Entry 4LF7 (X-ray diffraction, 3.15 A resolution); this record covers chains A and T of the 21 polymer chains in the assembly.

# Chain A
Molecule: 16S rRNA
From: Thermus thermophilus
Sequence (1522 nucleotides; each row starts with the number of its first residue; note: 42 numbers in that range are skipped by the numbering (no residue carries them; nothing is unmodelled there); a row labelled like 190A-190L holds insertion residues (190A, then the next letters in order); numbering starts at 0):
     0 UUUGUUGGAGAGUUUGAUCCUGGCUCAGGGUGAACGCUGGCGGCGUGCCU
    50 AAGACAUGCAAGUCGUGCGGG
    73 CCGCGGGGUUUU
    88 ACUCCG
    95 UGGUC
   101 AGCGGCGGACGGGUGAGUAACGCGUGGGU
  129A G
   130 ACCUACCCGGAAGAGGGGGACAACCCGGGGAAACUCGGGCUAAUCCCCCA
   180 UGUGGACCCGC
190A-190L CCCUUGGGGUGU
   191 GUCCAAAGGGCUUU
   216 GCCCGCUUCCGGAUGGGCCCGCGUCCCAUCAGCUAGUUGGUGGGGUAAUG
   266 GCCCACCAAGGCGACGACGGGUAGCCGGUCUGAGAGGAUGGCCGGCCACA
   316 GGGGCACUGAGACACGGGCCCCACUCCUACGGGAGGCAGCAGUUAGGAAU
   366 CUUCCGCAAUGGGCGCAAGCCUGACGGAGCGACGCCGCUUGGAGGAAGAA
   416 GCCCUUCGGGGUGUAAACUCCUGAA
   442 CCCGGGACGAAACCCCCGACGA
   474 GGGGACUGACGGUACCGGG
   494 GUAAUAGCGCCGGCCAACUCCGUGCCAGCAGCCGCGGUAAUACGGAGGGC
   544 GCGAGCGUUACCCGGAUUCACUGGGCGUAAAGGGCGUGUAGGCGGCCUGG
   594 GGCGUCCCAUGUGAAAGACCACGGCUCAACCGUGGGGGAGCGUGGGAUAC
   644 GCUCAGGCUAGACGGUGGGAGAGGGUGGUGGAAUUCCCGGAGUAGCGGUG
   694 AAAUGCGCAGAUACCGGGAGGAACGCCGAUGGCGAAGGCAGCCACCUGGU
   744 CCACCCGUGACGCUGAGGCGCGAAAGCGUGGGGAGCAAACCGGAUUAGAU
   794 ACCCGGGUAGUCCACGCCCUAAACGAUGCGCGCUAGGUCUCUGGGUCU
   848 CCUGGGGGCCGAAGCUAACGCGUUAAGCGCGCCGCCUGGGGAGUACGGCC
   898 GCAAGGCUGAAACUCAAAGGAAUUGACGGGGGCCCGCACAAGCGGUGGAG
   948 CAUGUGGUUUAAUUCGAAGXAACGCGAAGAACCUUACCAGGCCUUGACAU
   998 GCUAGG
 1003A G
  1004 AACCCGGGUGAAAGCCUGGGGUGCCCC
1030A-1030D GCGA
  1031 GGGGAGCCCUAGCACAGGUGCUGCAUGGCCGUCGUCAGCUCGUGCCGUGA
  1081 GGUGUUGGGUUAAGUCCCGCAACGAGCGCAACCCCCGCCGUUAGUUGCCA
  1131 GCGGUUCGGCCGGGCACUCUAACGGGACUGCCCGCGAAA
  1171 GCGGGAGGAAGGAGGGGACGACGUCUGGUCAGCAUGGCCCUUACGGCCUG
  1221 GGCGACACACGUGCUACAAUGCCCACUACAAAGCGAUGCCACCCGGCAAC
  1271 GGGGAGCUAAUCGCAAAAAGGUGGGCCCAGUUCGGAUUGGGGUCUGCAAC
  1321 CCGACCCCAUGAAGCCGGAAUCGCUAGUAAUCGCGGAUCAG
 1361A C
  1362 CAUGCCGCGGUGAAUACGUUCCCGGGCCUUGUACACACXGCCXGUXACGC
  1412 CAUGGGAGCGGGCUCUACCCGAAGUCGCCGGG
  1446 AGCCUACGGG
  1459 CAGGCGCCGAGGGUAGGGCCCGUGACUGGGGCGAAGUCGUAACAAGGUAG
  1509 CUGUACCGGAAGGUGCGGCUGGAUCCACUCCUUUCU
Unresolved in the structure: 0-4, 1534-1540
Sequence notes: conflict C1534 (A2157 in M26923.1), A1535 (C2158 in M26923.1)
Modified positions: PSU (pseudouridine-5'-monophosphate) at position 516, 7MG (7N-methyl-8-hydroguanosine-5'-monophosphate) at position 527, M2G (N2-dimethylguanosine-5'-monophosphate) at position 966, 5MC (5-methylcytidine-5'-monophosphate) at position 967, 2MG (2N-methylguanosine-5'-monophosphate) at position 1207, 5MC (5-methylcytidine-5'-monophosphate) at position 1400, 4OC (4n,o2'-methylcytidine-5'-monophosphate) at position 1402, 5MC (5-methylcytidine-5'-monophosphate) at position 1404, 5MC (5-methylcytidine-5'-monophosphate) at position 1407, UR3 (3-methyluridine-5'-monophoshate) at position 1498, PSU (pseudouridine-5'-monophosphate) at position 1540, PSU (pseudouridine-5'-monophosphate) at position 1541
Bound ions: Mg2+ site 1 near U5 (its only coordinating residue here); Mg2+ site 2 near U12 (its only coordinating residue here); Mg2+ site 3: U12, A914; Mg2+ site 4 near G21 (its only coordinating residue here); Mg2+ site 5 near A53 (its only coordinating residue here); Mg2+ site 6 near G61 (its only coordinating residue here); Mg2+ site 7 near G107 (its only coordinating residue here); Mg2+ site 8 near G113 (its only coordinating residue here); Mg2+ site 9: G115, A116, G117, G289; Mg2+ site 10: A116, G117, G289; Mg2+ site 11: C121, G124, U125, G236; K+ site 1 near G167 (its only coordinating residue here); 81 more Mg2+ sites not listed; 6 more K+ sites not listed
Ligand contacts:
  - paromomycin (PAR), molecule 1: U30, G31, C48, U49, U304, G306, C554, C555
  - paromomycin (PAR), molecule 2: G31, C47, C48, A50, A51, G52, A53, G113, U114, G115, A353, C355, A356, U358, U359, A360, G361, U365, C366
  - paromomycin (PAR), molecule 3: A119, A120, C121, G122, C123, G236, C237, G238, U239, C240, C241, C242, G281, A282, G284
  - paromomycin (PAR), molecule 4: G567, G568, C569, G570, G575, G821, C822, G874, C875, C877, C879, C880
  - paromomycin (PAR), molecule 5: G610, A611, C612, C613, A614, A622, C623, C624, G625, U626
  - paromomycin (PAR), molecule 6: G661, G662, A663, G664, G666, G667, C739, U740, G741, G742, U743
  - paromomycin (PAR), molecule 7: U669, G670, G671, U672, G673, G714, A715, A716, C717, C805, C806, A807
  - paromomycin (PAR), molecule 8: G1061, U1062, U1065, C1066, A1188, C1189, G1190
  - paromomycin (PAR), molecule 9: G1405, U1406, 5MC_1407, A1408, C1409, G1489, C1490, G1491, A1492, A1493, G1494, U1495, C1496

# Chain T
Molecule: ribosomal protein S20
From: Thermus thermophilus
UniProtKB: P80380 (RS20_THET8); residues 1-106 here = UniProt positions 1-106
Sequence (106 residues; each row starts with the number of its first residue):
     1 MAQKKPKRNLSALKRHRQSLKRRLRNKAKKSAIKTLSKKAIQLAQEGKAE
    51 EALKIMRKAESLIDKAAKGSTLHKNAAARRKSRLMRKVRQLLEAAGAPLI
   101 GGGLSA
Unresolved in the structure: 1-7
Bound ions: Mg2+ near Ser-11 (its only coordinating residue here)

# Chain A / chain T interface
Contacting residue pairs (88; chain A residue first):
  G61(A) / Leu-10(T)  phosphate contact
  G102(A) / Arg-17(T)  salt bridge to the phosphate
  C103(A) / Lys-14(T)  salt bridge to the phosphate
  C103(A) / Arg-17(T)  salt bridge to the phosphate
  C103(A) / Lys-21(T)  phosphate contact
  G104(A) / Lys-14(T)  hydrogen bond to the base
  G104(A) / Gln-18(T)  hydrogen bond to the phosphate
  G104(A) / Lys-21(T)  salt bridge to the phosphate
  G105(A) / Arg-22(T)  salt bridge to the phosphate
  C106(A) / Arg-15(T)  base contact
  G107(A) / Arg-15(T)  hydrogen bond to the base
  G108(A) / Arg-15(T)  base contact
  C131(A) / Asn-75(T)  phosphate contact
  C132(A) / Lys-74(T)  hydrogen bond to the phosphate
  C132(A) / Asn-75(T)  hydrogen bond to the phosphate
  U133(A) / Lys-74(T)  salt bridge to the phosphate
  C175(A) / Arg-25(T)  sugar contact
  C176(A) / Lys-29(T)  salt bridge to the phosphate
  C177(A) / Lys-65(T)  salt bridge to the phosphate
  C178(A) / Lys-65(T)  salt bridge to the phosphate
  A185(A) / Glu-60(T)  base contact
  A185(A) / Ala-78(T)  phosphate contact
  A185(A) / Lys-81(T)  hydrogen bond to the base
  C186(A) / Ala-78(T)  sugar contact
  C186(A) / Lys-81(T)  sugar contact
  C186(A) / Ser-82(T)  hydrogen bond to the phosphate
  C186(A) / Met-85(T)  hydrogen bond to the sugar
  C187(A) / Ser-82(T)  hydrogen bond to the phosphate
  C187(A) / Met-85(T)  sugar contact
  C187(A) / Arg-86(T)  sugar contact
  C187(A) / Arg-89(T)  hydrogen bond to the sugar
  C187(A) / Leu-104(T)  base contact
  C187(A) / Ser-105(T)  hydrogen bond to the base
  C188(A) / Arg-89(T)  hydrogen bond to the sugar
  C188(A) / Ser-105(T)  base contact
  U190L(A) / Ser-105(T)  hydrogen bond to the base
  U190L(A) / Ala-106(T)  base contact
  G191(A) / Gly-101(T)  sugar contact
  G191(A) / Gly-102(T)  hydrogen bond to the sugar
  G191(A) / Gly-103(T)  hydrogen bond to the base
  G191(A) / Leu-104(T)  sugar contact
  G191(A) / Ser-105(T)  hydrogen bond to the base
  U192(A) / Arg-57(T)  sugar contact
  U192(A) / Glu-60(T)  hydrogen bond to the sugar
  U192(A) / Gly-102(T)  sugar contact
  U192(A) / Gly-103(T)  sugar contact
  C193(A) / Glu-60(T)  sugar contact
  C193(A) / Ser-61(T)  hydrogen bond to the phosphate
  C193(A) / Asp-64(T)  hydrogen bond to the sugar
  C194(A) / Ser-61(T)  hydrogen bond to the phosphate
  C194(A) / Asp-64(T)  sugar contact
  C194(A) / Lys-65(T)  phosphate contact
  C194(A) / Lys-68(T)  phosphate contact
  A195(A) / Lys-65(T)  phosphate contact
  A195(A) / Lys-68(T)  salt bridge to the phosphate
  A196(A) / Lys-68(T)  salt bridge to the phosphate
  G259(A) / Arg-83(T)  salt bridge to the phosphate
  G259(A) / Lys-87(T)  salt bridge to the phosphate
  G260(A) / Arg-83(T)  salt bridge to the phosphate
  U261(A) / Arg-79(T)  salt bridge to the phosphate
  U261(A) / Arg-80(T)  salt bridge to the phosphate
  A262(A) / Lys-74(T)  sugar contact
  A262(A) / Asn-75(T)  hydrogen bond to the sugar
  A263(A) / Arg-79(T)  salt bridge to the phosphate
  C322(A) / Arg-23(T)  sugar contact
  U323(A) / Ser-19(T)  sugar contact
  U323(A) / Arg-22(T)  phosphate contact
  U323(A) / Arg-23(T)  phosphate contact
  U323(A) / Asn-26(T)  hydrogen bond to the phosphate
  G324(A) / Arg-22(T)  salt bridge to the phosphate
  G324(A) / Asn-26(T)  hydrogen bond to the phosphate
  G324(A) / Ser-70(T)  phosphate contact
  A325(A) / Ser-70(T)  hydrogen bond to the phosphate
  G332(A) / Leu-10(T)  phosphate contact
  G333(A) / His-16(T)  hydrogen bond to the sugar
  U1436(A) / Arg-23(T)  salt bridge to the phosphate
  G1438(A) / Lys-34(T)  salt bridge to the phosphate
  C1439(A) / Lys-38(T)  salt bridge to the phosphate
  G1453(A) / Leu-36(T)  sugar contact
  G1453(A) / Lys-39(T)  hydrogen bond to the phosphate
  G1454(A) / Lys-39(T)  salt bridge to the phosphate
  G1455(A) / Ala-28(T)  phosphate contact
  G1455(A) / Ser-31(T)  phosphate contact
  G1455(A) / Ala-32(T)  phosphate contact
  G1455(A) / Thr-35(T)  hydrogen bond to the phosphate
  C1459(A) / Lys-27(T)  phosphate contact
  C1459(A) / Ser-31(T)  hydrogen bond to the phosphate
  A1460(A) / Lys-27(T)  phosphate contact
Interface residues without a listed pair, chain A (49 interface residues in all): A60, C174, G258, C1440
Interface residues without a listed pair, chain T (51 interface residues in all): Leu-24, Lys-58, His-73, Ala-76

# Summary
The interface between chain A and chain T involves 49 residues on one side and 51 on the other, with 28
hydrogen bonds and 22 salt bridges. Among the polar pairs are G104(A)/Lys-14(T), G107(A)/Arg-15(T) and
A185(A)/Lys-81(T). Ligands of chain A: 9 copies of paromomycin.
Here chain A is 16S rRNA and chain T is ribosomal protein S20, both from Thermus thermophilus. Entry 4LF7
(Crystal Structure of 30S ribosomal subunit from Thermus thermophilus) was determined by X-ray diffraction.
